Entry 7SIL (electron microscopy, 2.70 A resolution); this record covers chains A and B.

[Chain A (and B)]
Protein: Isoform 1 of Extracellular calcium-sensing receptor
Organism: Homo sapiens
Notes: chain B of this document is another copy of the same molecule, construct and numbering; everything in this record applies to it too
Reference sequence: P41180-1 (CASR-1_HUMAN); residue numbers follow UniProt; this construct covers 1-870
Sequence (878 residues; row label = number of the first residue in the row):
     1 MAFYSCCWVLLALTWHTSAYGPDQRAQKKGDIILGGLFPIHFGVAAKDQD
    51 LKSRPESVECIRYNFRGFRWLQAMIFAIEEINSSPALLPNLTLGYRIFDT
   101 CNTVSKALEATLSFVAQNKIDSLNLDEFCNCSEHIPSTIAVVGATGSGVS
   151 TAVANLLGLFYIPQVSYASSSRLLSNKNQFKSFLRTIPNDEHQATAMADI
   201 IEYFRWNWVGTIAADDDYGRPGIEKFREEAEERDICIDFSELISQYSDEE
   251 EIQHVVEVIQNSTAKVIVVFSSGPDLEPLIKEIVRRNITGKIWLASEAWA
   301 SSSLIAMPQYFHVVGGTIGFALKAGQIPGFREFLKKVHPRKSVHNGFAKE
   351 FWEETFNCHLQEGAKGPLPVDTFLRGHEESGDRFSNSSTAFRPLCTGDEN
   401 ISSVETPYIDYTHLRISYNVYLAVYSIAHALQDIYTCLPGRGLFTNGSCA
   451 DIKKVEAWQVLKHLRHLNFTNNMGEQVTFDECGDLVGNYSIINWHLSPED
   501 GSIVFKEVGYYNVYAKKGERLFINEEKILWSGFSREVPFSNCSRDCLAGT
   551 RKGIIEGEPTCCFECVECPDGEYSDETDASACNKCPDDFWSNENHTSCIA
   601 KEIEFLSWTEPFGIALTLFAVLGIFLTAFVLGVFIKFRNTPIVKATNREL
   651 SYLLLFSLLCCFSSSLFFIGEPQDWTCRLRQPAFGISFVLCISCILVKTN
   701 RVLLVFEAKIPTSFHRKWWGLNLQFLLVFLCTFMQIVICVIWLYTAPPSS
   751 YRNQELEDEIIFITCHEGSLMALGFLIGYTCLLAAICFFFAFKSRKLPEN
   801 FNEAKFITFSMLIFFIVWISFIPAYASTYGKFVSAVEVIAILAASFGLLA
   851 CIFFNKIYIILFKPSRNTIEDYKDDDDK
Not modelled in the structure: 1-20, 124-134, 361-391, 704-721, 862-878
Sequence notes: expression tag (871-878)
Disulfide bonds: Cys-60/Cys-101, Cys-236/Cys-561, Cys-358/Cys-395, Cys-437/Cys-449, Cys-542/Cys-562, Cys-546/Cys-565, Cys-568/Cys-582, Cys-585/Cys-598, Cys-677/Cys-765
Glycans and other covalent adducts: N-acetylglucosamine (NAG) linked to Asn-261, Asn-287, Asn-468, Asn-488, Asn-541
Bound ions: Ca2+ site 1: Ile-81, Asn-82, Ser-84, Leu-87, Leu-88; Ca2+ site 2: Thr-100, Thr-145; Ca2+ site 3 near Ser-302 (its only coordinating residue here); Ca2+ site 4 near Gly-557 (its only coordinating residue here)
Residues lining bound ligands:
  - 9IG (3-(2-chlorophenyl)-N-[(1R)-1-(3-methoxyphenyl)ethyl]propan-1-amine): Phe-668, Gln-681, Phe-684, Gly-685, Leu-773, Leu-776, Ile-777, Thr-780, Cys-781, Phe-814, Trp-818, Tyr-825, Glu-837, Ile-841
  - cyclomethyltryptophan (TCR): Arg-66, Trp-70, Thr-145, Gly-146, Ser-147, Ala-168, Ser-169, Ser-170, Ser-171, Ile-187, Tyr-218, Glu-297, Ala-298, Ile-416
Reported in the primary citation:
  - conformationally variable residues (order/disorder transition, side-chain flip): Trp-818, Phe-821, Tyr-825
  - contacts within the chain: Trp-590/Lys-601 (hydrophobic contact), Lys-601/Ile-761 (hydrophobic contact)
  - mutagenesis - D587A, D588A, R752A, Q754A, D758G/E759G: unchanged signaling
  - self-association interface (contacts with another copy of this molecule); pairs are residue here / residue on that copy: Ile-816/Ile-816, Ile-816, Ser-820, Phe-821, Pro-823, Ala-824
  - mutagenesis - F809A, F809L, L812A, I813A, I816A: decreased signaling in response to Ca2+
  - disease-associated variants - I816T, I816V: decreased signaling (citing earlier work)
  - disease-associated variants - S820A, P823A, A824V: decreased signaling
  - mutagenesis - P823A: decreased signaling
  - disease-associated variants - S820F, T828N: increased signaling in response to Ca2+
  - binding site for cholesterol: Ile-816, Phe-821, Pro-823
  - binding site for 9IG: Phe-668, Gln-681, Phe-684, Leu-776, Ile-777, Trp-818, Tyr-825, Glu-837
  - mutagenesis - Q681A, E837A: abolished signaling in response to 9IG
  - mutagenesis - E837A: decreased expression
  - mutagenesis - F821A: unchanged signaling in response to 9IG

[How chain A and chain B interact]
Pairs across the interface (105):
  Gly-21(A) / Leu-123(B)
  Gln-49(A) / Tyr-161(B)  hydrogen bond
  Asp-50(A) / Lys-462(B)  hydrogen bond (backbone-side chain)
  Leu-51(A) / Phe-444(B)
  Leu-51(A) / Trp-458(B)
  Leu-51(A) / Leu-461(B)  hydrophobic
  Leu-51(A) / Lys-462(B)
  Leu-51(A) / Arg-465(B)
  Lys-52(A) / Leu-443(B)
  Lys-52(A) / Phe-444(B)
  Lys-52(A) / Thr-445(B)  hydrogen bond (backbone-backbone)
  Lys-52(A) / Trp-458(B)
  Lys-52(A) / Lys-462(B)
  Ser-53(A) / Thr-445(B)
  Ser-53(A) / Trp-458(B)
  Arg-54(A) / Glu-456(B)  salt bridge
  Arg-54(A) / Trp-458(B)
  Pro-55(A) / Tyr-161(B)  hydrophobic
  Val-104(A) / Asn-155(B)
  Val-104(A) / Gln-179(B)
  Ser-105(A) / Leu-159(B)
  Leu-108(A) / Asn-155(B)
  Glu-109(A) / Leu-159(B)
  Leu-112(A) / Leu-112(B)  hydrophobic
  Leu-112(A) / Lys-119(B)
  Leu-112(A) / Leu-123(B)
  Leu-112(A) / Leu-156(B)  hydrophobic
  Leu-112(A) / Leu-159(B)  hydrophobic
  Leu-112(A) / Phe-160(B)  hydrophobic
  Ala-116(A) / Leu-123(B)  hydrophobic
  Lys-119(A) / Leu-112(B)
  Lys-119(A) / Lys-119(B)
  Lys-119(A) / Leu-123(B)
  Leu-123(A) / Gly-21(B)
  Leu-123(A) / Leu-112(B)
  Leu-123(A) / Ala-116(B)  hydrophobic
  Leu-123(A) / Lys-119(B)
  Ala-152(A) / Asn-155(B)
  Asn-155(A) / Val-104(B)
  Asn-155(A) / Leu-108(B)
  Asn-155(A) / Ala-152(B)
  Leu-156(A) / Leu-112(B)  hydrophobic
  Leu-159(A) / Ser-105(B)
  Leu-159(A) / Leu-108(B)  hydrophobic
  Leu-159(A) / Glu-109(B)
  Leu-159(A) / Leu-112(B)  hydrophobic
  Phe-160(A) / Leu-112(B)  hydrophobic
  Tyr-161(A) / Pro-55(B)  hydrophobic
  Arg-172(A) / Asp-215(B)  salt bridge
  Arg-172(A) / Arg-220(B)
  Arg-172(A) / Leu-242(B)
  Leu-173(A) / Arg-220(B)
  Asn-178(A) / Tyr-246(B)
  Gln-179(A) / Val-104(B)
  Asp-215(A) / Arg-172(B)  salt bridge
  Arg-220(A) / Arg-172(B)
  Arg-220(A) / Leu-173(B)
  Glu-224(A) / Glu-224(B)
  Arg-227(A) / Arg-227(B)
  Asp-234(A) / Gly-557(B)
  Leu-242(A) / Arg-172(B)
  Tyr-246(A) / Asn-178(B)
  Leu-443(A) / Lys-52(B)
  Phe-444(A) / Leu-51(B)
  Phe-444(A) / Lys-52(B)
  Thr-445(A) / Lys-52(B)  hydrogen bond (backbone-backbone)
  Thr-445(A) / Ser-53(B)
  Glu-456(A) / Arg-54(B)  salt bridge
  Trp-458(A) / Leu-51(B)
  Trp-458(A) / Lys-52(B)
  Trp-458(A) / Ser-53(B)
  Trp-458(A) / Arg-54(B)
  Trp-458(A) / Pro-55(B)
  Leu-461(A) / Leu-51(B)  hydrophobic
  Lys-462(A) / Asp-50(B)  hydrogen bond (side chain-backbone)
  Lys-462(A) / Leu-51(B)
  Arg-465(A) / Leu-51(B)
  Arg-551(A) / Arg-551(B)
  Lys-552(A) / Ile-554(B)
  Lys-552(A) / Glu-556(B)  salt bridge
  Gly-553(A) / Ile-554(B)
  Ile-554(A) / Lys-552(B)
  Ile-554(A) / Gly-553(B)
  Ile-554(A) / Ile-554(B)  hydrophobic
  Ile-554(A) / Thr-560(B)
  Ile-554(A) / Phe-563(B)  hydrophobic
  Ile-554(A) / Ser-580(B)  hydrogen bond (backbone-side chain)
  Glu-556(A) / Asp-578(B)
  Glu-556(A) / Ser-580(B)
  Gly-557(A) / Asp-234(B)
  Glu-558(A) / Thr-560(B)  hydrogen bond (backbone-side chain)
  Pro-559(A) / Thr-560(B)
  Thr-560(A) / Ile-554(B)
  Thr-560(A) / Glu-558(B)  hydrogen bond (side chain-backbone)
  Thr-560(A) / Pro-559(B)
  Thr-560(A) / Thr-560(B)  hydrogen bond (backbone-side chain)
  Phe-563(A) / Ile-554(B)  hydrophobic
  Asp-578(A) / Glu-556(B)
  Ser-580(A) / Ile-554(B)  hydrogen bond (side chain-backbone)
  Ser-580(A) / Glu-556(B)
  Ile-816(A) / Ile-816(B)  hydrophobic
  Ser-820(A) / Ser-820(B)  hydrogen bond
  Phe-821(A) / Pro-823(B)  hydrophobic
  Pro-823(A) / Ala-824(B)  hydrophobic
  Ala-824(A) / Pro-823(B)  hydrophobic
Interface residues without a listed pair, chain A (65 interface residues in all): Asp-48, Ser-113, Ser-240, Ile-555, Pro-569, Ser-827, Thr-828
Interface residues without a listed pair, chain B (62 interface residues in all): Gln-49, Ser-113, Ser-240, Pro-569, Ser-827, Thr-828

[Summary]
65 residues of chain A and 62 residues of chain B are in contact, with 11 hydrogen bonds and 5 salt bridges.
Among the polar pairs are Arg-54(A)/Glu-456(B), Arg-172(A)/Asp-215(B) and Lys-552(A)/Glu-556(B). From the
paper: a binding site for 9IG at Phe-668(A), Gln-681(A) and Phe-684(A) among others; F809A, F809L and L812A of
chain A, among others, reduce signaling in response to Ca2+; 20 substitutions were tested in all.
Chain A and chain B are both Isoform 1 of Extracellular calcium-sensing receptor (Homo sapiens); the
structure, Structure of positive allosteric modulator-bound active human calcium-sensing receptor, was
determined by electron microscopy (same publication as 7SIM and 7SIN).
